PDB entry 5MM6 | X-ray diffraction, 1.29 A resolution | chains L and H of the 3 polymer chains in the assembly

# Chain L
Molecule: Thrombin light chain
From: Homo sapiens
Notes: EC 3.4.21.5
UniProtKB: P00734 (THRB_HUMAN); the construct lacks a stretch of the UniProt sequence, so the offset changes along the chain: -4 to 0 = UniProt 328-332; 1-14 = UniProt 336-349; 15-17 = UniProt 361-363
Chain sequence (36 residues; each row starts with the number of its first residue; a row labelled like 14A-14K holds insertion residues (14A, then the next letters in order); numbers below 1 keep their minus sign (Thr-4 is residue -4)):
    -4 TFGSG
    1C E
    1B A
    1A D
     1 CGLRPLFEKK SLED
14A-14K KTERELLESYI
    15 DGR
Not modelled in the structure: -4 to 0, 15-17
UniProt features mapped onto this chain:
  - site: Arg17 (Cleavage)

# Chain H
Molecule: thrombin heavy chain
From: Homo sapiens
Notes: EC 3.4.21.5
UniProtKB: P00734 (THRB_HUMAN); the construct lacks a stretch of the UniProt sequence and is renumbered around it, so the offset changes along the chain: 16-36 = UniProt 364-384; 37-60 = UniProt 386-409; 61-77 = UniProt 419-435; 78-97 = UniProt 437-456; 7 more segments
Chain sequence (259 residues; row label = number of the first residue in the row; note: 3 numbers in that range are skipped by the numbering (no residue carries them; nothing is unmodelled there); a row labelled like 60A-60I holds insertion residues (60A, then the next letters in order)):
    16 IVEGSDAEIG MSPWQVMLFR K
   36A S
    37 PQELLCGASL ISDRWVLTAA HCLL
60A-60I YPPWDKNFT
    61 ENDLLVRIGK HSRTRYE
   77A R
    78 NIEKISMLEK IYIHPRYNWR
   97A E
    98 NLDRDIALMK LKKPVAFSDY IHPVCLPDRE TA
129A-129C ASL
   130 LQAGYKGRVT GWGNLKET
147A-147G WTANVGK
   150 GQPSVLQVVN LPIVERPVCK DSTRIRITDN MFCAG
  184A Y
   185 KP
186A-186D DEGK
   187 RGDSCEGDSG GPFVMKSP
204A-204B FN
   205 NRWYQMGIVS WGE
   219 GCD
  221A R
   222 DGKYGFYTHV FRLKKWIQKV IDQFGE
Not modelled in the structure: 147A-147G, 247
Sequence notes: engineered mutation Ser190 (Ala563 in P00734)
UniProt features mapped onto this chain:
  - region: Ala183 to Val200 (High affinity receptor-binding region which is also known as the TP508 peptide)
  - active site (Charge relay system): His57, Asp102, Ser195
  - glycosylation: Asn60G (N-linked (GlcNAc...) (complex) asparagine)
Disulfides: Cys42-Cys58, Cys168-Cys182, Cys191-Cys220
Ion coordination: Na+ site 1: Lys169, Thr172, Phe204A; Na+ site 2: Arg221A, Lys224
Small-molecule neighbours: 32U (D-phenylalanyl-N-{4-[amino(iminio)methyl]benzyl}-L-prolinamide): His57, Tyr60A, Trp60D, Glu97A, Asn98, Leu99, Ile174, Asp189, Ser190, Cys191, Glu192, Ser195, Val213, Ser214, Trp215, Gly216, Glu217, Gly219, Cys220, Gly226

# Chain L / chain H interface
Cross-chain cystine bridges: Cys1(L)-Cys122(H)
Residue-residue contacts (60; chain L residue first):
  Cys1(L) with Pro120(H); Val121(H); Cys122(H), disulfide; Arg206(H), hydrogen bond (backbone-side chain)
  Asp1A(L) with His119(H), salt bridge; Arg206(H)
  Ala1B(L) with Arg206(H), hydrogen bond (backbone-side chain)
  Gly2(L) with Trp29(H); Pro120(H), hydrogen bond (backbone-backbone); Cys122(H); Arg206(H); Trp207(H), hydrogen bond (backbone-backbone)
  Leu3(L) with His119(H), hydrogen bond (backbone-side chain); Asn205(H); Arg206(H)
  Arg4(L) with Gly25(H); Met26(H), hydrogen bond (side chain-backbone); Pro28(H); Trp29(H); Arg137(H); Trp207(H)
  Pro5(L) with Ser115(H); Asp116(H); His119(H)
  Leu6(L) with Ile24(H); Asp116(H)
  Phe7(L) with Glu23(H); Ile24(H); Gly25(H); Met26(H), hydrophobic
  Glu8(L) with Lys202(H), salt bridge; Asn205(H); Trp207(H), hydrogen bond
  Lys9(L) with His119(H)
  Asp14(L) with Glu23(H); Met26(H); Arg137(H), salt bridge; Trp207(H)
  Lys14A(L) with Glu23(H), hydrogen bond (backbone-side chain)
  Thr14B(L) with Arg137(H), hydrogen bond; Asn159(H), hydrogen bond
  Glu14C(L) with Arg137(H); Lys202(H), salt bridge
  Glu14E(L) with Lys135(H), salt bridge; Asn159(H), hydrogen bond; Tyr184A(H), hydrogen bond
  Leu14F(L) with Lys135(H); Gly136(H); Asn159(H); Trp207(H), hydrophobic
  Leu14G(L) with Pro204(H), hydrophobic
  Ser14I(L) with Gly133(H); Tyr134(H); Lys135(H), hydrogen bond (side chain-backbone)
  Tyr14J(L) with Tyr134(H), hydrophobic; Lys135(H), hydrogen bond (side chain-backbone); Met201(H); Lys202(H); Pro204(H)
  Ile14K(L) with Tyr134(H)
Also at the interface, not in a pair above, chain H (26 interface residues in all): Tyr117

# Summary
21 residues of chain L face 26 of chain H across their interface; the contacts include 1 disulfide bond, 14
hydrogen bonds and 5 salt bridges. Among the polar pairs are Asp1A(L)-His119(H), Glu8(L)-Lys202(H) and
Glu14E(L)-Lys135(H). Bound to chain H: compound 32U.
Chain L is Thrombin light chain and chain H is thrombin heavy chain, both from Homo sapiens; the structure,
Thrombin Mutant A190S in complex with
(S)-1-(D-phenylalanyl)-N-(4-carbamimidoylbenzyl)pyrrolidine-2-carboxamide, was determined by X-ray
diffraction.
